7R36 - chain A; structure by X-ray diffraction, 2.20 A resolution.

== Chain A ==
Name: Fatty acid photodecarboxylase, chloroplastic
From: Chlorella variabilis
Notes: EC 4.1.1.106
UniProt: A0A248QE08 (FAP_CHLVA); aligned to UniProt positions 76-653 over residues 77-654 (the alignment contains insertions or deletions, so no single offset holds)
Chain sequence (578 residues; each row starts with the number of its first residue):
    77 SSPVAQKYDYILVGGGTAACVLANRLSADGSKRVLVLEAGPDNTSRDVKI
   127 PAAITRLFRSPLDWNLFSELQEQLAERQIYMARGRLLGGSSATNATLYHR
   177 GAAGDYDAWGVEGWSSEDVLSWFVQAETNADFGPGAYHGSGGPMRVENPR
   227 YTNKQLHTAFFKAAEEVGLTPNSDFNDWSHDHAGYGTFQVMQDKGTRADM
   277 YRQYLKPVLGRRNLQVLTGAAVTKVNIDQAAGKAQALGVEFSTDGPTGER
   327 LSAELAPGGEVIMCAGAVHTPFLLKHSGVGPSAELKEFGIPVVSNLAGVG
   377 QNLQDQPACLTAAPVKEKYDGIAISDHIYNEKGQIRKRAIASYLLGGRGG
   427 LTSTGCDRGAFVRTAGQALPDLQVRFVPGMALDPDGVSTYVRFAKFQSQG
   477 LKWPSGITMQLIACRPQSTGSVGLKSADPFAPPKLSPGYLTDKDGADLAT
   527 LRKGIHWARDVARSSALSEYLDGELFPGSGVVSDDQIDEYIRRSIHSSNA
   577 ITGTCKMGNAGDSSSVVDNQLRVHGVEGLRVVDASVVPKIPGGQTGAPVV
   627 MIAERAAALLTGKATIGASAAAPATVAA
Unresolved in the structure: 306-309, 644-654
Ligand contacts: FAD (flavin-adenine dinucleotide): Gly90, Gly91, Gly92, Thr93, Ala94, Leu113, Glu114, Ala115, Phe134, Trp140, Ala158, Arg159, Gly160, Arg161, Leu162, Gly164, Gly165, Ser166, Ser167, Thr169, Asn170, Ala171, Thr172, Leu173, Ala296, Ala297, Val298, Cys340, Ala341, Gly342, His345, Leu349, Asn575, Ala576, Asp609, Ala610, Gln620, Thr621, Gly622, Ala623, Val625
Curated features (UniProtKB/Swiss-Prot):
  - binding site (FAD): Leu163, Ser167

== Overview ==
Bound to chain A: flavin-adenine dinucleotide. Curated annotation (UniProt) lists FAD-binding residues Leu163
and Ser167.
Chain A is Fatty acid photodecarboxylase, chloroplastic (Chlorella variabilis); the structure,
Difference-refined structure of fatty acid photodecarboxylase 2 microsecond following 400-nm laser irradiation
of the dark-state, was determined by X-ray diffraction, deposited together with 7R33, 7R34 and 7R35.
